PDB entry 8HAN | electron microscopy, 4.20 A resolution (low resolution: residue-level contacts below are approximate; hydrogen-bond / salt-bridge calls are withheld) | chains K and J of the 11 polymer chains in the assembly

== Chain K ==
Protein: CREB-binding protein
From: Homo sapiens
Notes: EC 2.3.1.48, 2.3.1.-
UniProt: Q92793 (CBP_HUMAN); residues 1084-1873 here = UniProt positions 1084-1873
Amino-acid sequence (797 residues; row label = number of the first residue in the row):
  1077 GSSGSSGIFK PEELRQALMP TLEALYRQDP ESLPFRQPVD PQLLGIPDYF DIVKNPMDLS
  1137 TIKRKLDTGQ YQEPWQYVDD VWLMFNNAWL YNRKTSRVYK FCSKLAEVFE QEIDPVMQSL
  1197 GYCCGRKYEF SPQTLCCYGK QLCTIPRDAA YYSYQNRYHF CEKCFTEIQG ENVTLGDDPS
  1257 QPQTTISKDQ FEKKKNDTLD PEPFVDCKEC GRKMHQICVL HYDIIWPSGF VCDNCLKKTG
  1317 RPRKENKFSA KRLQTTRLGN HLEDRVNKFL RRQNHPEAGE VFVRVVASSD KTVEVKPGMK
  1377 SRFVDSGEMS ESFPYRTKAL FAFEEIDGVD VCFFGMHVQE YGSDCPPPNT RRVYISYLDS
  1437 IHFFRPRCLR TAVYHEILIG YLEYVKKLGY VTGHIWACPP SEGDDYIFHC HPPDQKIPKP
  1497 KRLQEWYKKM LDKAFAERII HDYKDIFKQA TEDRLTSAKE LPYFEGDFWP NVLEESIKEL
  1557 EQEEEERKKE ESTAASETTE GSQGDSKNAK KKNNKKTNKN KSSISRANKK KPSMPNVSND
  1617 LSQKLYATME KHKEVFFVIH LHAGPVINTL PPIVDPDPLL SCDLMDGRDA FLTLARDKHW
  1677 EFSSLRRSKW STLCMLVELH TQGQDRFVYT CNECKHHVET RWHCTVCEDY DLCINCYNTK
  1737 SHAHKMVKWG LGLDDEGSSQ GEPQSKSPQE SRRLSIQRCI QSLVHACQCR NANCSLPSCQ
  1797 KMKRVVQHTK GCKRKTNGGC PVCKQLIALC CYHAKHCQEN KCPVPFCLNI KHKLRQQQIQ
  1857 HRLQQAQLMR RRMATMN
Disordered / not traced: 1077-1087, 1243-1266, 1373-1384, 1556-1619, 1639-1651, 1701-1873
Sequence notes: expression tag (1077-1083)
Curated features (UniProtKB/Swiss-Prot):
  - zinc finger: Arg1702 to Asp1750 (ZZ-type), Gln1765 to Ile1846 (TAZ-type 2)
  - region: Asn1162 to Lys1180 (Interaction with ASF1A), Tyr1433 to Asp1435 (Interaction with histone)
  - binding site (acetyl-CoA): Leu1434 to Ser1436, Arg1446, Thr1447, Ile1493, Arg1498, Trp1502
  - binding site (Zn(2+)): Cys1707, Cys1710, Cys1720, Cys1723, Cys1729, Cys1732, His1738, His1740
  - modified residue: Lys1216 (N6-acetyllysine), Ser1382 (Phosphoserine), Ser1386 (Phosphoserine), Lys1583 (N6-acetyllysine), Lys1591 (N6-acetyllysine), Lys1592 (N6-acetyllysine), Lys1595 (N6-acetyllysine), Lys1597 (N6-acetyllysine), Lys1741 (N6-acetyllysine), Lys1744 (N6-acetyllysine), Ser1763 (Phosphoserine)
What the authors report for this chain:
  - binding site for the 180-nt DNA strand (chain J): Arg1169, Arg1173

== Chain J ==
Molecule: 180-nt DNA strand
From: Homo sapiens
Sequence (180 nucleotides; each row starts with the number of its first residue):
     1 ATCCGTCCGT TACCGCCATC AATATCCACC TGCAGATTCT ACCAAAAGTG TATTTGGAAA
    61 CTGCTCCATC AAAAGGCATG TTCAGCTGAA TTCAGCTGAA CATGCCTTTT GATGGAGCAG
   121 TTTCCAAATA CACTTTTGGT AGAATCTGCA GGTGGATATT GATGGCGGTA ACGGACGGAT
Disordered / not traced: 1-15, 163-180

== How chain K and chain J interact ==
Pairs across the interface - 5 pairs, chain K then chain J:
  Arg1169(K) - DA71(J)
  Arg1169(K) - DA72(J)
  Thr1171(K) - DA72(J)
  Arg1173(K) - DC70(J)
  Cys1444(K) - DT82(J)

== Overview ==
The chain K/chain J interface involves 4 residues from each chain. Curated annotation (UniProt) lists 8
acetyl-CoA-binding residues and 8 Zn2+-binding residues on chain K. The paper reports a binding site for the
180-nt DNA strand (chain J) at Arg1169(K) and Arg1173(K).
Chain K is CREB-binding protein and chain J is a 180-nt DNA strand, both from Homo sapiens; the structure,
Cryo-EM structure of the CBP catalytic core bound to the H4K12acK16ac nucleosome, class 3, was determined by
electron microscopy together with 8HAG, 8HAH, 8HAI, 8HAJ, 8HAK, 8HAL and 8HAM from the same study.
